1QNH - chains A and C; structure by X-ray diffraction, 2.10 A resolution.

[Chain A]
Name: Peptidyl-prolyl cis-trans isomerase
Organism: Plasmodium falciparum
Notes: EC 5.2.1.8
Reference sequence: Q25756 (Q25756); residue numbers follow UniProt; this construct covers 2-171
Amino-acid sequence (170 residues; each row starts with the number of its first residue):
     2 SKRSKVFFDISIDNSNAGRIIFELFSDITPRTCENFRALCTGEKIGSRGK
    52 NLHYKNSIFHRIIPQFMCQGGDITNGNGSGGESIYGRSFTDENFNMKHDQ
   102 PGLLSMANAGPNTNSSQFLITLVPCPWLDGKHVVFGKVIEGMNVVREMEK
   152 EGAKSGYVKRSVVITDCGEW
Disordered / not traced: 2
Differences from the reference sequence: engineered mutation Leu120 (Phe in Q25756), Trp171 (Leu in Q25756)

[Chain C]
Name: Cyclosporin A
Amino-acid sequence (11 residues; numbered 201 to 211; the number before each row is that of its first residue):
   201 ALLVTAGLVLA
Glycans and other covalent adducts: covalent link Ala201-Ala211
Modified positions: Ala201 (D-alanine; DAL); Leu202, Leu203, Leu208, Leu210 (n-methylleucine; MLE); Val204 (n-methylvaline; MVA); Thr205 (4-methyl-4-[(E)-2-butenyl]-4,N-methyl-threonine; BMT); Ala206 (alpha-aminobutyric acid; ABA); Gly207 (sarcosine; SAR)

[Interface between chain A and chain C]
Contacting residue pairs (24):
  Arg62(A) - Leu203(C)  hydrogen bond (side chain-backbone)
  Arg62(A) - Val204(C)
  Arg62(A) - Thr205(C)
  Arg62(A) - Val209(C)
  Phe67(A) - Leu202(C)
  Phe67(A) - Leu203(C)
  Phe67(A) - Val204(C)
  Met68(A) - Val204(C)
  Gln70(A) - Val204(C)
  Gln70(A) - Thr205(C)  hydrogen bond (side chain-backbone)
  Gly79(A) - Ala206(C)
  Gly79(A) - Gly207(C)  hydrogen bond (backbone-backbone)
  Ala108(A) - Val204(C)
  Ala108(A) - Ala206(C)
  Asn109(A) - Val204(C)
  Asn109(A) - Thr205(C)
  Asn109(A) - Ala206(C)  hydrogen bond (backbone-backbone)
  Ala110(A) - Thr205(C)
  Ala110(A) - Ala206(C)
  Gln118(A) - Ala206(C)
  Leu120(A) - Val204(C)
  Trp128(A) - Leu202(C)  hydrogen bond (side chain-backbone)
  Leu129(A) - Val204(C)
  His133(A) - Val204(C)
Other interface residues (no listed pair), chain A (14 interface residues in all): Ser80
Other interface residues (no listed pair), chain C (8 interface residues in all): Leu208

[In short]
14 residues of chain A and 8 residues of chain C are in contact; the contacts include 5 hydrogen bonds. Polar
contacts include Arg62(A)-Leu203(C), Gln70(A)-Thr205(C) and Trp128(A)-Leu202(C).
Chain A is Peptidyl-prolyl cis-trans isomerase (Plasmodium falciparum) and chain C is Cyclosporin A; the
structure, Plasmodium falciparum Cyclophilin (double mutant) complexed with Cyclosporin A, was determined by
X-ray diffraction, deposited together with 1QNG.
